3M7K - chains A and B of the 3 polymer chains in the assembly; structure by X-ray diffraction, 1.92 A resolution.

== Chain A ==
Name: restriction endonuclease PacI
From: Pseudomonas alcaligenes
Sequence (142 residues; row label = number of the first residue in the row):
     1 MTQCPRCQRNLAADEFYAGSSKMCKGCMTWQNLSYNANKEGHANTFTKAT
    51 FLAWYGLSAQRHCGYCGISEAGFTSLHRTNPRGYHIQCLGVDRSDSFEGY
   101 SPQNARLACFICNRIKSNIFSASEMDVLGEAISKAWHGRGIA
Bound ions: Zn2+ site 1: Cys4, Cys7, Cys24, Cys27; platinum (II) ion: Met23, Met28; Na+ site 1: Gln60 (together with sulfate ion); Zn2+ site 2: Cys63, Cys66, Cys109, Cys112; Mg2+: Asp92, Asn113; Na+ site 2: Val127, Glu130
What the authors report for this chain:
  - Zn2+ coordination: Cys109, Cys112
  - Mg2+ coordination: Asp92, Asn113
  - binding site for the 8-nt DNA strand: Asn32, Asn36
  - binding site for the 10-nt DNA strand (chain B): Arg114
  - catalytic residues: His42, Asp92, Arg93, Tyr100, Asn113
  - mutagenesis - N32A, N32D, N32L, N32T, N36A, N36D, N36L, N36T, D92L, R93A, R93M, Y100F, N113L: abolished catalytic activity
  - mutagenesis - H42A, D92A, R93K, N113A: decreased catalytic activity
  - specificity-determining residues: Asn32, Asn36
  - mutagenesis - K39A, K39M: unchanged catalytic activity

== Chain B ==
Molecule: 10-nt DNA strand
Sequence (10 nucleotides; numbered 1 to 10; the number before each row is that of its first residue):
     1 GAGGCTTAAT

== How chain A and chain B interact ==
Pairs across the interface (16):
  Pro5(A) with DG1(B), phosphate contact
  Arg6(A) with DA2(B), salt bridge to the phosphate; DG3(B), salt bridge to the phosphate
  Gln31(A) with DG3(B), base contact; DG4(B), base contact; DC5(B), base contact
  Tyr35(A) with DG4(B), phosphate contact; DC5(B), hydrogen bond to the phosphate; DT6(B), base contact
  Lys39(A) with DT6(B), base contact; DT7(B), hydrogen bond to the base
  Pro81(A) with DT6(B), base contact; DT7(B), sugar contact
  Arg82(A) with DC5(B), hydrogen bond to the base; DT6(B), hydrogen bond to the sugar
  Arg114(A) with DA8(B), hydrogen bond to the base
Interface residues without a listed pair, chain A (10 interface residues in all): Met23, Arg78

== In short ==
10 residues of chain A face 8 of chain B across their interface; the contacts include 5 hydrogen bonds and 2
salt bridges. Polar contacts include Lys39(A)-DT7(B), Arg82(A)-DC5(B) and Arg114(A)-DA8(B). From the paper:
catalytic residues His42(A), Asp92(A) and Arg93(A) among others; N32A, N32D and N32L of chain A, among others,
abolish catalytic activity; 19 substitutions were tested in all.
Chain A is restriction endonuclease PacI (Pseudomonas alcaligenes) and chain B is a 10-nt DNA strand; the
structure, Crystal structure of PacI-DNA Enzyme product complex, was determined by X-ray diffraction (same
publication as 3LDY).
